Entry 3MGS (X-ray diffraction, 3.15 A resolution); this record covers chains A and I of the 10 polymer chains in the assembly.

== Chain A ==
Name: Histone H3.2
From: Xenopus laevis
Reference sequence: P84233 (H32_XENLA); residues 1-135 here correspond to UniProt positions 2-136 (UniProt number = residue number + 1)
Sequence (135 residues; row label = number of the first residue in the row):
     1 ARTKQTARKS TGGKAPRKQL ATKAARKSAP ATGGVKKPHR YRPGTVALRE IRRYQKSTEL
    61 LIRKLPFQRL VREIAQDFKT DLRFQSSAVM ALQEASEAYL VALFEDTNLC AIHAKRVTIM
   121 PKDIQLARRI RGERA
Disordered / not traced: 1-36

== Chain I ==
Molecule: 147-nt DNA strand
Sequence (147 nucleotides; row label = number of the first residue in the row; numbers below 1 keep their minus sign (DA-73 is residue -73)):
   -73 ATCAATATCC ACCTGCAGAT ACTACCAAAA GTGTATTTGG AAACTGCTCC ATCAAAAGGC
   -13 ATGTTCAGCT GGAATCCAGC TGAACATGCC TTTTGATGGA GCAGTTTCCA AATACACTTT
    47 TGGTAGTATC TGCAGGTGGA TATTGAT
Bound ions: Cs+ site 1: DT-66, DC-65 (shared with 2 residues of chain J); Cs+ site 2: DT-60, DG-59; Mn2+ site 1: DG-35, DG-34; Cs+ site 3: DT-26, DC-25; Mn2+ site 2 near DG-3 (its only coordinating residue here); Cs+ site 4: DC11 (shared with 1 residue of chain J); Cs+ site 5 near DC15 (its only coordinating residue here); Cs+ site 6: DC16 (shared with 1 residue of chain J); Mn2+ site 3 near DG27 (its only coordinating residue here); Mn2+ site 4 near DG48 (its only coordinating residue here); Mn2+ site 5 near DG61 (its only coordinating residue here); Cs+ site 7: DT67, DA68 (shared with 1 residue of chain J)

== Chain A / chain I interface ==
Pairs across the interface (27; chain A residue first):
  Lys37(A) with DT73(I), salt bridge to the phosphate
  Arg40(A) with DG71(I), sugar contact
  Tyr41(A) with DT70(I), phosphate contact; DG71(I), phosphate contact
  Arg42(A) with DG-6(I), sugar contact; DC-5(I), salt bridge to the phosphate; DG71(I), hydrogen bond to the phosphate; DA72(I), salt bridge to the phosphate
  Pro43(A) with DG-6(I), phosphate contact; DC-5(I), sugar contact
  Thr45(A) with DG71(I), hydrogen bond to the phosphate
  Arg63(A) with DA-13(I), sugar contact
  Arg72(A) with DA-23(I), salt bridge to the phosphate
  Arg83(A) with DC-24(I), sugar contact; DA-23(I), phosphate contact
  Phe84(A) with DC-24(I), phosphate contact; DA-23(I), hydrogen bond to the phosphate
  Gln85(A) with DC-24(I), phosphate contact
  Ser86(A) with DC-24(I), hydrogen bond to the phosphate
  Arg116(A) with DG-3(I), phosphate contact; DG-2(I), phosphate contact
  Val117(A) with DT-4(I), phosphate contact; DG-3(I), hydrogen bond to the phosphate
  Thr118(A) with DT-4(I), hydrogen bond to the phosphate; DG-3(I), hydrogen bond to the phosphate
  Met120(A) with DG-3(I), phosphate contact; DG-2(I), phosphate contact
Also at the interface, not in a pair above, chain A (20 interface residues in all): His39, Leu82, Lys115, Lys122

== Overview ==
The interface between chain A and chain I involves 20 residues on one side and 12 on the other, with 7
hydrogen bonds and 4 salt bridges. Polar pairs include Arg42(A)-DG71(I), Thr45(A)-DG71(I) and
Phe84(A)-DA-23(I). DT-66(I) and DC-65(I) coordinate Cs+ site 1.
Chain A is Histone H3.2 (Xenopus laevis) and chain I is a 147-nt DNA strand; the structure, Binding of Cesium
ions to the Nucleosome Core particle, was determined by X-ray diffraction (same publication as 3MGP, 3MGQ and
3MGR).
